PDB entry 3O92 | X-ray diffraction, 1.90 A resolution | chains A and C of the 4 polymer chains in the assembly

# Chain A (and C)
Protein: nicotinamidase
From: Streptococcus pneumoniae
Notes: chain C of this document is another copy of the same molecule, construct and numbering; everything in this record applies to it too
UniProtKB: Q97PM2 (Q97PM2_STRPN); residues 1-191 here = UniProt positions 1-191
Chain sequence (211 residues; numbered -19 to 191; the number before each row is that of its first residue; numbers below 1 keep their minus sign (Met-19 is residue -19)):
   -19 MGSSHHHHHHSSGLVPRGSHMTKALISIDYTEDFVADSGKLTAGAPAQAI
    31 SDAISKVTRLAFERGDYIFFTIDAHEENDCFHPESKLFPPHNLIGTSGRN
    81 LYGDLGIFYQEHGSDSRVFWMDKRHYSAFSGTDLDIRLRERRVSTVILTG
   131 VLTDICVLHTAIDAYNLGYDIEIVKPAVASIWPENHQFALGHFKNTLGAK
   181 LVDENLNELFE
Unresolved in the structure: -19 to 1, 191 (chain C: -19 to 1, 58, 191)
Construct notes: expression tag (-19 to 0)
Modified positions: Cys136 (S-[(S)-hydroxy(5-methoxypyridin-3-yl)methyl]-L-cysteine; JJL)
Ion coordination: Zn2+: Asp53, His55, Glu64, His71, Cys136
Reported in the primary citation:
  - conformationally variable residues: Phe68

# Chain A / chain C interface
Residue-residue contacts (15; chain A residue first):
  Asp115(A) with Arg119(C), salt bridge
  Arg119(A) with Asp115(C), salt bridge; Arg119(C); Leu147(C), hydrogen bond (side chain-backbone); Gly148(C); Tyr149(C)
  Arg122(A) with Ser124(C); Gly148(C), hydrogen bond (side chain-backbone); Asp150(C), salt bridge
  Ser124(A) with Arg122(C)
  Leu147(A) with Arg119(C), hydrogen bond (backbone-side chain)
  Gly148(A) with Arg119(C); Arg122(C), hydrogen bond (backbone-side chain)
  Tyr149(A) with Arg119(C)
  Asp150(A) with Arg122(C), salt bridge
Other interface residues (no listed pair), chain A (11 interface residues in all): Ile116, Val123, Asn146
Other interface residues (no listed pair), chain C (11 interface residues in all): Ile116, Val123, Asn146

# Summary
The chain A/chain C interface involves 11 residues from each chain; the contacts include 4 hydrogen bonds and
4 salt bridges. Polar contacts include Asp115(A)-Arg119(C), Arg122(A)-Asp150(C) and Arg119(A)-Leu147(C).
Asp53(A), His55(A), Glu64(A), His71(A) and Cys136(A) form the Zn2+ site. From the paper: conformational
variability at Phe68(A).
Chain A and chain C are both nicotinamidase (Streptococcus pneumoniae); the structure, High resolution crystal
structures of Streptococcus pneumoniae nicotinamidase with trapped intermediates provide insights into
catalytic mechanism ..., was determined by X-ray diffraction together with 3O90, 3O91, 3O93 and 3O94 from the
same study.
